Entry 6BLM (X-ray diffraction, 1.49 A resolution); this record covers chains A and B of the 3 polymer chains in the assembly.

Chain A (and B):
Molecule: 4-oxalocrotonate tautomerase
Source organism: Burkholderia lata (strain ATCC 17760 / DSM 23089 / LMG 22485 / NCIMB 9086 / R18194 / 383)
Notes: chain B of this document is another copy of the same molecule, construct and numbering; everything in this record applies to it too
UniProtKB: Q392K7 (Q392K7_BURL3); residue numbers follow UniProt; this construct covers 2-128
Chain sequence (127 residues; each row starts with the number of its first residue):
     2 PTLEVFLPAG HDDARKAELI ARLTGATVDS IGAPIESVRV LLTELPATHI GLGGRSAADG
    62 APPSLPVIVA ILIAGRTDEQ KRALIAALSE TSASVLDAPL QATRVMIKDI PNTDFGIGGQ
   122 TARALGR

Interface between chain A and chain B:
Pairs across the interface (64; chain A residue first):
  P2(A) - R40(B)  hydrogen bond (backbone-side chain)
  T3(A) - R40(B)  hydrogen bond
  T3(A) - L42(B)
  E5(A) - K109(B)  salt bridge
  D14(A) - T114(B)
  D14(A) - R124(B)  salt bridge
  K17(A) - T114(B)
  K17(A) - D115(B)  salt bridge
  A18(A) - T122(B)
  I21(A) - D115(B)
  I21(A) - F116(B)
  I21(A) - G117(B)
  I21(A) - G120(B)
  I21(A) - T122(B)
  A22(A) - G120(B)
  T25(A) - G119(B)
  T25(A) - G120(B)
  I36(A) - G119(B)
  S38(A) - R40(B)  hydrogen bond (backbone-side chain)
  V39(A) - G117(B)
  V39(A) - I118(B)
  V39(A) - G119(B)  hydrogen bond (backbone-backbone)
  R40(A) - P2(B)  hydrogen bond (side chain-backbone)
  R40(A) - T3(B)  hydrogen bond
  R40(A) - S38(B)  hydrogen bond (side chain-backbone)
  R40(A) - R40(B)
  R40(A) - G117(B)
  V41(A) - D115(B)
  V41(A) - F116(B)
  V41(A) - G117(B)  hydrogen bond (backbone-backbone)
  L42(A) - I72(B)  hydrophobic
  L42(A) - D115(B)
  L43(A) - D115(B)  hydrogen bond (backbone-backbone)
  E45(A) - D115(B)
  I72(A) - L42(B)  hydrophobic
  K109(A) - E5(B)  salt bridge
  K109(A) - F7(B)
  I111(A) - L43(B)
  T114(A) - D14(B)
  T114(A) - K17(B)
  D115(A) - K17(B)  salt bridge
  D115(A) - I21(B)
  D115(A) - V41(B)
  D115(A) - L42(B)
  D115(A) - L43(B)  hydrogen bond (backbone-backbone)
  D115(A) - E45(B)
  F116(A) - I21(B)
  F116(A) - R40(B)
  F116(A) - V41(B)
  F116(A) - L42(B)  hydrophobic
  G117(A) - I21(B)
  G117(A) - V39(B)
  G117(A) - R40(B)
  G117(A) - V41(B)  hydrogen bond (backbone-backbone)
  I118(A) - V39(B)
  G119(A) - I36(B)
  G119(A) - E37(B)
  G119(A) - V39(B)  hydrogen bond (backbone-backbone)
  G120(A) - I21(B)
  G120(A) - A22(B)
  G120(A) - T25(B)
  T122(A) - A18(B)
  T122(A) - I21(B)
  R124(A) - D14(B)  salt bridge
Interface residues without a listed pair, chain A (31 interface residues in all): E37, Q121
Interface residues without a listed pair, chain B (33 interface residues in all): T44, I111, Q121

In short:
31 residues of chain A face 33 of chain B across their interface; the contacts include 12 hydrogen bonds and 6
salt bridges. Among the polar pairs are E5(A)-K109(B), D14(A)-R124(B) and K17(A)-D115(B).
Chain A and chain B are both 4-oxalocrotonate tautomerase (Burkholderia lata (strain ATCC 17760 / DSM 23089 /
LMG 22485 / NCIMB 9086 / R18194 / 383)); the structure, Crystal Structure of Native Fused 4-OT, was determined
by X-ray diffraction together with 5UNQ from the same study.
